PDB entry 3N1L | X-ray diffraction, 2.35 A resolution | chains A and B

Chain A:
Molecule: protein StWhy2
Organism: Solanum tuberosum
Chain sequence (178 residues; numbered 47 to 224; the number before each row is that of its first residue):
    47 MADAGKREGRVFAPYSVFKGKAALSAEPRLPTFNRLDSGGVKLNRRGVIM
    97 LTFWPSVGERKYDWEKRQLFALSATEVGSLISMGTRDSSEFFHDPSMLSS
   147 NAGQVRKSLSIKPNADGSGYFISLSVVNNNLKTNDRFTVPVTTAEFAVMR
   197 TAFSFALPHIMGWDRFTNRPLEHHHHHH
Disordered / not traced: 47-54, 216-224

Chain B:
Molecule: DNA 32-mer rcERE32
Sequence (9 nucleotides; numbered 1 to 9; the number before each row is that of its first residue):
     1 AAAAAAAAA

How chain A and chain B interact:
Contacting residue pairs (20):
  Ser84(A) with DA9(B), sugar contact
  Lys88(A) with DA9(B), base contact
  Arg91(A) with DA2(B), hydrogen bond to the base
  Met96(A) with DA2(B), sugar contact
  Leu115(A) with DA2(B), sugar contact; DA3(B), phosphate contact
  Phe116(A) with DA3(B), phosphate contact
  Ala117(A) with DA2(B), phosphate contact; DA3(B), hydrogen bond to the phosphate
  Phe138(A) with DA3(B), base contact
  His139(A) with DA3(B), stacking on the base
  Asp140(A) with DA3(B), hydrogen bond to the base
  Pro141(A) with DA2(B), phosphate contact; DA3(B), phosphate contact
  Met143(A) with DA3(B), base contact; DA4(B), base contact
  Leu144(A) with DA4(B), sugar contact; DA5(B), sugar contact
  Lys153(A) with DA2(B), salt bridge to the phosphate; DA3(B), salt bridge to the phosphate
Also at the interface, not in a pair above, chain A (16 interface residues in all): Leu82, Glu122
Also at the interface, not in a pair above, chain B (6 interface residues in all): DA1

Summary:
16 residues of chain A and 6 residues of chain B are in contact; the contacts include 3 hydrogen bonds, 2 salt
bridges and 1 aromatic stacking contact. Polar contacts include Arg91(A)-DA2(B), Asp140(A)-DA3(B) and
Ala117(A)-DA3(B).
Chain A is protein StWhy2 (Solanum tuberosum) and chain B is DNA 32-mer rcERE32; the structure, Crystal
Structure of a StWhy2-rcERE32 complex, was determined by X-ray diffraction (same publication as 3N1H, 3N1I,
3N1J and 3N1K).
